6QL5 - chains A and C of the 18 polymer chains in the assembly; structure by electron microscopy, 2.80 A resolution.

== Chain A (and C) ==
Protein: Fatty acid synthase subunit alpha
Source organism: Saccharomyces cerevisiae
Notes: EC 2.3.1.86, 1.1.1.100, 2.3.1.41; chain C of this document is another copy of the same molecule, construct and numbering; everything in this record applies to it too
UniProt: P19097 (FAS2_YEAST); numbering as in UniProt (aligned over 1-1887)
Chain sequence (1887 residues; row label = number of the first residue in the row):
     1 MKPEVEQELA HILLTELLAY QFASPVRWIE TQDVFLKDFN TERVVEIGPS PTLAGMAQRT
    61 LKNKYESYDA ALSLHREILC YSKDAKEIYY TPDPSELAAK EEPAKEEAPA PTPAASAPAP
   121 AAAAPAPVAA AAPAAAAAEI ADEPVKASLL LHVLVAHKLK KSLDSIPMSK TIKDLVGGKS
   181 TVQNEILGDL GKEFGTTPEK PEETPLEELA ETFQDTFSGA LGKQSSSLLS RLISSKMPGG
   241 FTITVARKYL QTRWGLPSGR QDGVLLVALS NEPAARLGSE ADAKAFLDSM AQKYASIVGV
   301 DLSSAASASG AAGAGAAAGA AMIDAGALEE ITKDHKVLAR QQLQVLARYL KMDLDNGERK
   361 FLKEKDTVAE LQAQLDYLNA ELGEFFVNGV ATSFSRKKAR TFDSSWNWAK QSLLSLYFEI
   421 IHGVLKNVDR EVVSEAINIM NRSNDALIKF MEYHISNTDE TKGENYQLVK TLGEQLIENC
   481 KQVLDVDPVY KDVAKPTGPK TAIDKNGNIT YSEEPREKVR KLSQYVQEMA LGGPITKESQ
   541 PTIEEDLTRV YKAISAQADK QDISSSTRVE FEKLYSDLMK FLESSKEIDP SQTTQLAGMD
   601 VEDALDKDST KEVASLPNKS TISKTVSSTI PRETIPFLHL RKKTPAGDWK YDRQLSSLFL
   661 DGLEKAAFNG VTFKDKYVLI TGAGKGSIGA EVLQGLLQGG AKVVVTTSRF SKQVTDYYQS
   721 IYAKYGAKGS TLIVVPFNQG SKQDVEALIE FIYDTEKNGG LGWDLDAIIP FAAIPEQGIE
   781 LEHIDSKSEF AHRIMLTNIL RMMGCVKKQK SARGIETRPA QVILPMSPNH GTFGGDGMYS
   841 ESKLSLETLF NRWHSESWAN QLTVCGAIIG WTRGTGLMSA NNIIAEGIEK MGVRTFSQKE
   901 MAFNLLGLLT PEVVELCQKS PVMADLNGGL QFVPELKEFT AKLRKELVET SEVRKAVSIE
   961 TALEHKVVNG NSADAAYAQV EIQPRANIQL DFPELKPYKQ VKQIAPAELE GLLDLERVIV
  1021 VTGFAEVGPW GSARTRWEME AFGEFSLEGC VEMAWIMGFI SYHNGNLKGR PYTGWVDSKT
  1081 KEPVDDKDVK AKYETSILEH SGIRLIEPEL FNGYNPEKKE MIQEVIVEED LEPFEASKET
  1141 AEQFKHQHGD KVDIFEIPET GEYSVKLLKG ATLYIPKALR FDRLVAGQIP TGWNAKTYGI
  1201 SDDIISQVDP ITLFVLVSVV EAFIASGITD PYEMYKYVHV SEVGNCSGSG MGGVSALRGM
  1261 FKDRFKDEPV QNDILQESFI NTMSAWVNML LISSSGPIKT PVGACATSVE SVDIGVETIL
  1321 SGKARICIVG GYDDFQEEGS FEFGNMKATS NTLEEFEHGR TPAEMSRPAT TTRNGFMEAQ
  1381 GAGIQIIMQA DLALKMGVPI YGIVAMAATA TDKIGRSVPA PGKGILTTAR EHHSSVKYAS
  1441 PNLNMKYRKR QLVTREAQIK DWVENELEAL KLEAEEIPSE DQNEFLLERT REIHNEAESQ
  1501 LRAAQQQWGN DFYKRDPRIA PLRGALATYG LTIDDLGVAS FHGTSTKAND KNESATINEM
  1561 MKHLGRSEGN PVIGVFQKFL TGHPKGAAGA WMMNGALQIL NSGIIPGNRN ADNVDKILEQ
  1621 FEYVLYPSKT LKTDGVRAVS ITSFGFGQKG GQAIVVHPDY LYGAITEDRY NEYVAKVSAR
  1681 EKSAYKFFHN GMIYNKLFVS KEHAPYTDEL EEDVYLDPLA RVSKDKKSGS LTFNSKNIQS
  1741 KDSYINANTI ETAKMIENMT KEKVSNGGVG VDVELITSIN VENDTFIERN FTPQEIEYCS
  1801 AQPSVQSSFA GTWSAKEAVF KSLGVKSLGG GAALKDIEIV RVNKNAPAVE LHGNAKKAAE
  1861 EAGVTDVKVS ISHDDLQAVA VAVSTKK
Unresolved in the structure: 95-139, 303-327, 540-603, 1887
Covalently attached groups: 4'-phosphopantetheine (PNS) linked to S180
Curated features (UniProtKB/Swiss-Prot):
  - active site (For beta-ketoacyl synthase activity): C1305, H1542, H1583
  - binding site (acetyl-CoA): D1772 to E1774, Y1798, S1808, E1817 to S1827, R1841 to K1844, I1871 to H1873
  - binding site (Mg(2+)): D1772, V1773, E1774, S1872, H1873
  - modified residue: S50 (Phosphoserine), S180 (O-(pantetheine 4'-phosphoryl)serine), S523 (Phosphoserine), S958 (Phosphoserine), S1440 (Phosphoserine)
  - cross-link: K37 (Glycyl lysine isopeptide (Lys-Gly) (interchain with G-Cter in ubiquitin))
  - mutagenesis: G1250 (G1250S: Cerulenin-resistance), V1769 (V1769D: Does not affect oligomerization; when associated with S-1771 and L-1773 or S-1771; L-1773; S-1879 and E-1881), G1770 (G1770D: Loss of transferase activity), V1771 (V1771S: Does not affect oligomerization but lacks transferase activity; when associated with D-1769 and L-1773 or D-1769; L-1773; S-1879 and E-1881), D1772 (D1772S: Loss of transferase activity; when associated with S-1774), V1773 (V1773L: Does not affect oligomerization but lacks transferase activity; when associated with D-1769 and S-1771 or D-1769; S-1771; S-1879 and E-1881), E1774 (E1774S: Loss of transferase activity; when associated with S-1772), R1841 (R1841A: Loss off transferase activity), V1879 (V1879S: Does not affect oligomerization but lacks transferase activity; when associated with D-1769; S-1771; L-1773 and E-1881), V1881 (V1881E: Does not affect oligomerization but lacks transferase activity; when associated with D-1769; S-1771; L-1773 and S-1879)

== How chain A and chain C interact ==
Pairs across the interface (10):
  I331(A) with I331(C), hydrophobic
  H335(A) with H335(C)
  L338(A) with H335(C)
  R348(A) with E1129(C), salt bridge
  D355(A) with D1153(C); F1155(C); K1166(C), salt bridge
  E358(A) with F1155(C)
  R359(A) with D1153(C), salt bridge
  L362(A) with F1155(C), hydrophobic
Interface residues without a listed pair, chain A (9 interface residues in all): D334
Interface residues without a listed pair, chain C (7 interface residues in all): K336

== Summary ==
Chain A and chain C form an interface of 9 and 7 residues respectively, with 3 salt bridges. Polar pairs
include R348(A)-E1129(C), D355(A)-K1166(C) and R359(A)-D1153(C). 4'-phosphopantetheine is covalently linked to
S180(A).
Both chains are Fatty acid synthase subunit alpha (Saccharomyces cerevisiae). Entry 6QL5 (Structure of fatty
acid synthase complex with bound gamma subunit from Saccharomyces cerevisiae at 2.8 angstrom) was determined
by electron microscopy, deposited together with 6QL6, 6QL7 and 6QL9.
